PDB entry 6KR6 | X-ray diffraction, 2.90 A resolution | chains A and B

== Chain A ==
Protein: Protein piwi
Organism: Drosophila melanogaster
Notes: EC 3.1.26.-
UniProt: Q9VKM1 (PIWI_DROME); residue numbers follow UniProt; this construct covers 34-843
Sequence (810 residues; numbered 34 to 843; the number before each row is that of its first residue):
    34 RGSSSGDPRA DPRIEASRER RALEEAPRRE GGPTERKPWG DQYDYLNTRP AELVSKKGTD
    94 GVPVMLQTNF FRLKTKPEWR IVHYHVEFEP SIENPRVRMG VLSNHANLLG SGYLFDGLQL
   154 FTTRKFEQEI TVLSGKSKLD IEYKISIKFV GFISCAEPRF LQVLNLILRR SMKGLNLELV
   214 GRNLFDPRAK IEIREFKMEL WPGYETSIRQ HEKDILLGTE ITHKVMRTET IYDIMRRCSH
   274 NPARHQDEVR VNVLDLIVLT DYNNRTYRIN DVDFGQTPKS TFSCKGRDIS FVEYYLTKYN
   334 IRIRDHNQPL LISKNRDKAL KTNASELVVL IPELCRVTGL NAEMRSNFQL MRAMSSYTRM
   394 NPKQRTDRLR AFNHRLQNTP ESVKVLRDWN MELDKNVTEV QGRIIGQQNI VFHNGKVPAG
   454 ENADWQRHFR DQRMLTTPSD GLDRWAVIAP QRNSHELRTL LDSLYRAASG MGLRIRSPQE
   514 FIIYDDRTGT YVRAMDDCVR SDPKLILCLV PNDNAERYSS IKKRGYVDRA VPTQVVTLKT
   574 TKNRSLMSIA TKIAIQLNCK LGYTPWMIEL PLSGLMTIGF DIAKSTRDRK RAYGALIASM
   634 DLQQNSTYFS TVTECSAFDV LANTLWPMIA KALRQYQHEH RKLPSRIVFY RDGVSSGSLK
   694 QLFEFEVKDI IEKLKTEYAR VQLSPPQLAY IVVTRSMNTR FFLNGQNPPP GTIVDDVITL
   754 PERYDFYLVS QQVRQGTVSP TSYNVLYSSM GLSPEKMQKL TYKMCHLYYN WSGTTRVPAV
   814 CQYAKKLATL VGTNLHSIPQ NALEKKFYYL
Disordered / not traced: 34-92, 273-279, 347-360, 371-379, 649-654, 688-689
Bound ions: Zn2+ site 1: His-116, His-118, Gln-152, Asp-535; Hg2+ site 1: Cys-188, Gln-243; Zn2+ site 2 near His-244 (its only coordinating residue here); Hg2+ site 2 near Cys-271 (its only coordinating residue here); Zn2+ site 3: Glu-414, His-488; Zn2+ site 4 near His-446 (its only coordinating residue here); Zn2+ site 5: Asp-473, Asp-476; Hg2+ site 3: Gln-512, Cys-531, Ser-534; Zn2+ site 6: Gln-589, Leu-843 (shared with U1(B), U3(B) of chain B); Zn2+ site 7: Asp-614, Asp-685; Hg2+ site 4 near Cys-648 (its only coordinating residue here); Hg2+ site 5: Asp-685, Cys-814; 1 more Zn2+ sites not listed
UniProt features mapped onto this chain:
  - active site: Asp-614, Asp-685
  - binding site (Mg(2+)): Gln-589, Leu-843
  - mutagenesis: Arg-51 to Arg-54 (No effect on binding to papi), Arg-54 (R54G: Confers RNAi insensitivity; when associated with P-67), Arg-61 to Arg-62 (No effect on binding to papi), Thr-67 (T67P: Confers RNAi insensitivity; when associated with G-54), Val-130 (V130A: Abolishes binding to CBX5; when associated with A-30), Tyr-327 to Tyr-328 (Promotes accumulation in the cytoplasm), Tyr-551 to Lys-555 (Abolishes binding to piRNAs. Reduces localization to the nucleus. Does not affect chromatin binding. Affects fertility and ovary morphology), Asp-614 (D614A: Does not affect nuclear localization, repression activity of soma- and germline-specific transposable elements, fertility and piRNA loading; when associated with or without A-685), Asp-685 (D685A: Does not affect nuclear localization, repression activity of soma- and germline-specific transposable elements, fertility and piRNA loading; when associated with or without A-614)
What the authors report for this chain:
  - Hg2+ coordination: Cys-188, Gln-243, Cys-271, Cys-317, Gln-512, Cys-531, Ser-534, Cys-648, Asp-685, Cys-814
  - Zn2+ coordination: His-116, His-118, Gln-152, His-244, His-446, Asp-473, Asp-476, His-488, Gln-589, Asp-614, Asp-685, His-829, Leu-843
  - binding site for piRNA (chain B): Asn-547, Tyr-551, Lys-555, Gln-567, Val-568, Thr-570, Thr-573, Ile-582, Gln-589, Lys-593, Tyr-801, Asn-803
  - contacts within the chain: Asp-519/Arg-550 (hydrogen bond), Asn-545/Arg-550 (hydrogen bond), Pro-544/Arg-550 (hydrophobic contact), Asn-547/Arg-550
  - mutagenesis - K617H/A625S/V653E/K818H: increased catalytic activity

== Chain B ==
Molecule: piRNA
Organism: Drosophila melanogaster
Sequence (5 nucleotides; row label = number of the first residue in the row):
     1 UAUUN
Bound ions: Zn2+: U1, U3 (shared with Gln-589(A), Leu-843(A) of chain A)
What the authors report for this chain:
  - Zn2+ coordination: U1, U3

== Chain A / chain B interface ==
Pairs across the interface - 30 pairs, chain A then chain B:
  Asn-545(A) / U1(B)  base contact
  Asp-546(A) / U1(B)  base contact
  Asn-547(A) / U1(B)  base contact
  Ala-548(A) / U1(B)  base contact
  Tyr-551(A) / U1(B)  stacking on the base
  Lys-555(A) / U1(B)  salt bridge to the phosphate
  Thr-566(A) / U1(B)  phosphate contact
  Gln-567(A) / U1(B)  hydrogen bond to the phosphate
  Val-568(A) / U1(B)  hydrogen bond to the phosphate
  Val-568(A) / A2(B)  sugar contact
  Val-569(A) / A2(B)  phosphate contact
  Thr-570(A) / U1(B)  hydrogen bond to the phosphate
  Thr-570(A) / A2(B)  hydrogen bond to the phosphate
  Thr-573(A) / A2(B)  hydrogen bond to the phosphate
  Ile-582(A) / A2(B)  base contact
  Lys-585(A) / A2(B)  base contact
  Ile-586(A) / A2(B)  sugar contact
  Gln-589(A) / U1(B)  phosphate contact
  Gln-589(A) / A2(B)  hydrogen bond to the sugar
  Gln-589(A) / U3(B)  phosphate contact
  Lys-593(A) / U1(B)  salt bridge to the phosphate
  Tyr-801(A) / U4(B)  hydrogen bond to the phosphate
  Asn-803(A) / U3(B)  sugar contact
  Asn-803(A) / U4(B)  hydrogen bond to the phosphate
  Trp-804(A) / U3(B)  sugar contact
  Gln-815(A) / N5(B)  phosphate contact
  Lys-818(A) / N5(B)  salt bridge to the phosphate
  Lys-819(A) / U4(B)  phosphate contact
  Leu-843(A) / U1(B)  phosphate contact
  Leu-843(A) / U3(B)  phosphate contact
Interface residues without a listed pair, chain A (26 interface residues in all): Val-543, Gln-764

== Summary ==
The interface between chain A and chain B involves 26 residues on one side and 5 on the other, with 8 hydrogen
bonds, 3 salt bridges and 1 aromatic stacking contact. Polar pairs include Gln-589(A)/A2(B), Gln-567(A)/U1(B)
and Val-568(A)/U1(B). From the paper: a binding site for piRNA (chain B) at Asn-547(A), Tyr-551(A) and
Lys-555(A) among others; K617H/A625S/V653E/K818H of chain A increase catalytic activity.
Here chain A is Protein piwi and chain B is piRNA, both from Drosophila melanogaster. Entry 6KR6 (Crystal
structure of Drosophila Piwi) was determined by X-ray diffraction.
